PDB entry 4GZY | X-ray diffraction, 3.51 A resolution | chains C and T of the 8 polymer chains in the assembly

[Chain C]
Protein: DNA-directed RNA polymerase subunit beta
Organism: Thermus thermophilus
Notes: EC 2.7.7.6
UniProtKB: Q8RQE9 (RPOB_THET8); residue numbers follow UniProt; this construct covers 1-1119
Chain sequence (1119 residues; each row starts with the number of its first residue):
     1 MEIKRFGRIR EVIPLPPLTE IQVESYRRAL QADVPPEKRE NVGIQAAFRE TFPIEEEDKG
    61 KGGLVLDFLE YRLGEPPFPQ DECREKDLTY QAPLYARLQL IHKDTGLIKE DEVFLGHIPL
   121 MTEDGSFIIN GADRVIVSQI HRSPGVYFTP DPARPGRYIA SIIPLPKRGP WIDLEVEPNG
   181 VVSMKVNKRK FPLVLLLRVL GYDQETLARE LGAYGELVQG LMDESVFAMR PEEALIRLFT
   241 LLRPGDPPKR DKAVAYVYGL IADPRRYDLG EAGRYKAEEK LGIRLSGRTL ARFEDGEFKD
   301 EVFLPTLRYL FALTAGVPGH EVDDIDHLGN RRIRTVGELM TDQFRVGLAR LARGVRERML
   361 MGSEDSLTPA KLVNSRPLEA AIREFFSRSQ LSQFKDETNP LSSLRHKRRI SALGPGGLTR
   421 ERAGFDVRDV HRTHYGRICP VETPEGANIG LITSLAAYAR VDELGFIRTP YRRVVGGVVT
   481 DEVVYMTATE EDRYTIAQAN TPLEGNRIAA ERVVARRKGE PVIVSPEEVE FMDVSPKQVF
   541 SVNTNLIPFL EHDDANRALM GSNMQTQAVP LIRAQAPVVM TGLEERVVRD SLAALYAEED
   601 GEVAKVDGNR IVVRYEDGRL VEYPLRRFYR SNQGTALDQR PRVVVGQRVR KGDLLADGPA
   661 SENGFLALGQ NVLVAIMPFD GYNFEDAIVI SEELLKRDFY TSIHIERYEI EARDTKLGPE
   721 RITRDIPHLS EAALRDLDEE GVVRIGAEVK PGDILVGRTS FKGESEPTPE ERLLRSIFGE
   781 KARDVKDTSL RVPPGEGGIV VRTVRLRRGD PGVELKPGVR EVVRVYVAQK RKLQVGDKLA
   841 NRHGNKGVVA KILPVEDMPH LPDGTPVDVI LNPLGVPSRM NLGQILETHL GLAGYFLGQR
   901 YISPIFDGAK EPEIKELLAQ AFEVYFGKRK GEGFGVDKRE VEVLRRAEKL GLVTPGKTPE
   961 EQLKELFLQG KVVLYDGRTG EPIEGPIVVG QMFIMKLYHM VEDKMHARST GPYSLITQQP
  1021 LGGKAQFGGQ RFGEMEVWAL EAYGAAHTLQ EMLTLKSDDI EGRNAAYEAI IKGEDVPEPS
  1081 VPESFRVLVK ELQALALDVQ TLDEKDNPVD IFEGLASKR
Not modelled in the structure: 57-62, 762-784, 1113-1119

[Chain T]
Molecule: template DNA
Sequence (22 nucleotides; each row starts with the number of its first residue):
     1 GGGAATCTCT TCCAGCACAC AT

[Chain C / chain T interface]
Contacting residue pairs (9; chain C residue first):
  Asn-130(C) with DA21(T), phosphate contact
  Ser-387(C) with DA21(T), sugar contact
  Arg-388(C) with DA21(T), hydrogen bond to the phosphate; DT22(T), salt bridge to the phosphate
  Phe-394(C) with DA19(T), phosphate contact
  Arg-422(C) with DC12(T), base contact
  His-1006(C) with DA17(T), salt bridge to the phosphate
  Arg-1031(C) with DC16(T), phosphate contact
  Met-1035(C) with DA14(T), phosphate contact
Also at the interface, not in a pair above, chain C (13 interface residues in all): Arg-383, Arg-630, Glu-706, Arg-707, Gln-1030
Also at the interface, not in a pair above, chain T (9 interface residues in all): DG15, DC20

[Overview]
13 residues of chain C face 9 of chain T across their interface, with 1 hydrogen bond and 2 salt bridges.
Polar pairs include Arg-388(C)/DA21(T), Arg-388(C)/DT22(T) and His-1006(C)/DA17(T).
Here chain C is DNA-directed RNA polymerase subunit beta (Thermus thermophilus) and chain T is template DNA.
Entry 4GZY (Crystal structures of bacterial RNA Polymerase paused elongation complexes) was determined by
X-ray diffraction, deposited together with 4GZZ.
